PDB entry 8QVU | X-ray diffraction, 2.24 A resolution | chains F and E of the 4 polymer chains in the assembly

Chain F:
Molecule: von Hippel-Lindau disease tumor suppressor
From: Homo sapiens
UniProt: P40337 (VHL_HUMAN); residues 1-213 here = UniProt positions 1-213
Chain sequence (213 residues; row label = number of the first residue in the row):
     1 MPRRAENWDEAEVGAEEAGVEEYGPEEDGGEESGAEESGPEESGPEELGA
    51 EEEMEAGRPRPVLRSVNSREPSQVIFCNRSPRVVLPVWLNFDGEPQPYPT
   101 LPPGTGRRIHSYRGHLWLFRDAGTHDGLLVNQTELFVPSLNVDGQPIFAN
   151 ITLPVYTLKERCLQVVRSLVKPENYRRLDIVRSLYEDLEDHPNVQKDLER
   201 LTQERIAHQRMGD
Disordered / not traced: 1-60, 205-213
Ligand contacts: WYL ((2S,4R)-1-[(2S)-2-[4-[4-[(3S)-4-[4-[5-[(4S)-2-azanyl-3-cyano-4-methyl-6,7-dihydro-5H-1-benzothiophen-4-yl]-1,2,4-oxadiazol-3-yl]pyrimidin-2-yl]-3-methyl-1,4-diazepan-1-yl]butoxy]-1,2,3-triazol-1-yl]-3-methyl-butanoyl]-N-[(1R)-1-[4-(4-methyl-1,3-thiazol-5-yl)phenyl]-2-oxidanyl-ethyl]-4-oxidanyl-pyrrolidine-2-carboxamide): Asn67, Arg69, Phe76, Pro86, Trp88, Phe91, Tyr98, Pro99, Leu101, Arg107, Ile109, His110, Ser111, Tyr112, His115, Trp117
UniProt features mapped onto this chain:
  - region: Gly14 to Glu53 (8 X 5 AA tandem repeats of G-[PAVG]-E-E-[DAYSLE]), Thr157 to Val166 (Interaction with Elongin BC complex)
  - natural variant: Pro25 (P25L: In PCC), Ser38 (S38P: In VHLD), Glu52 (E52K: In VHLD), Leu63 (L63P: In PCC), Arg64 (R64P: In PCC), Ser65 (S65A: In PCC; S65L: In VHLD; S65W: In VHLD), Val66 to Gln73 (deletion: In VHLD), Ser68 (S68W: In PCC and VHLD), Glu70 (E70K: In VHLD), Val74 (V74G: In VHLD), Ile75 (deletion: In VHLD), Phe76 (F76I: In VHLD; F76L: In VHLD; F76S: In VHLD; deletion: In VHLD), 67 further natural variant entries in UniProt
  - mutagenesis: Tyr98 (Y98N: No interaction with HIF1A. No HIF1A degradation)
What the authors report for this chain:
  - binding site for WYL: Tyr112

Chain E:
Molecule: Isoform 2B of GTPase KRas
From: Homo sapiens
UniProt: P01116 (RASK_HUMAN), isoform P01116-2; residues 1-188 here = UniProt positions 1-188
Chain sequence (188 residues; numbered 1 to 188; the number before each row is that of its first residue):
     1 MTEYKLVVVGADGVGKSALTIQLIQNHFVDEYDPTIEDSYRKQVVIDGET
    51 CLLDILDTAGQEEYSAMRDQYMRTGEGFLCVFAINNTKSFEDIHHYREQI
   101 KRVKDSEDVPMVLVGNKSDLPSRTVDTKQAQDLARSYGIPFIETSAKTRQ
   151 GVDDAFYTLVREIRKHKEKMSKDGKKKKKKSKTKCVIM
Disordered / not traced: 1-2, 48, 86-89, 167-188
Construct notes: engineered mutation Asp12 (Gly in P01116), Ser118 (Cys in P01116)
Ion coordination: Mg2+: Ser17, Asp57 (together with GDP)
Ligand contacts:
  - GDP (guanosine-5'-diphosphate): Ala11, Asp12, Gly13, Val14, Gly15, Lys16, Ser17, Ala18, Phe28, Val29, Asp30, Glu31, Tyr32, Asp33, Pro34, Asp57, Lys117, Asp119, Leu120, Ser145, Ala146, Lys147
  - WYL ((2S,4R)-1-[(2S)-2-[4-[4-[(3S)-4-[4-[5-[(4S)-2-azanyl-3-cyano-4-methyl-6,7-dihydro-5H-1-benzothiophen-4-yl]-1,2,4-oxadiazol-3-yl]pyrimidin-2-yl]-3-methyl-1,4-diazepan-1-yl]butoxy]-1,2,3-triazol-1-yl]-3-methyl-butanoyl]-N-[(1R)-1-[4-(4-methyl-1,3-thiazol-5-yl)phenyl]-2-oxidanyl-ethyl]-4-oxidanyl-pyrrolidine-2-carboxamide): Val9, Gln61, Glu62, Glu63, Tyr64, Arg68, Asp69, Met72, Asp92, His95, Tyr96, Glu98, Gln99, Ile100, Arg102, Val103
UniProt features mapped onto this chain:
  - motif: Tyr32 to Tyr40 (Effector region)
  - binding site (GTP): Gly10, Ala11, Gly13 to Ala18, Val29 to Thr35, Ala59, Gly60, Asn116, Lys117, Asp119
  - modified residue: Met1 (N-acetylmethionine), Thr2 (N-acetylthreonine), Lys104 (N6-acetyllysine)
  - lipidation (N6-palmitoyl lysine): Lys182, Lys184
  - glycosylation: Thr35 (Microbial infection: O-linked (Glc) threonine)
  - natural variant: Lys5 (K5E: In NS3; K5N: In GASC), Gly10 (G10GG: In AML), Asp12 (G12D: In GASC, JMML and SFM; this construct carries the variant), Gly13 (G13D: In GASC, JMML and OES; G13R: In pylocytic astrocytoma), Val14 (V14I: In NS3), Leu19 (L19F: In OES), Gln22 (Q22E: In CFC2; Q22R: In NS3), Pro34 (P34L: In NS3; P34Q: In NS3; P34R: In CFC2), Ile36 (I36M: In NS3), Thr58 (T58I: In NS3), Ala59 (A59T: In GASC), Gly60 (G60R: In CFC2; G60S: In NS3), 8 further natural variant entries in UniProt
  - mutagenesis: Asp38 (D38A: Decreased interaction with MAPKAP1/SIN1), Tyr40 (Y40A: Decreased interaction with MAPKAP1/SIN1), Gln61 (Q61L: Promotes GTP binding), Cys185 (C185S: Abolished interaction with GPR131)
What the authors report for this chain:
  - binding site for WYL: Gln99

Interface between chain F and chain E:
Pairs across the interface (4; chain F residue first):
  Arg69(F) - Glu62(E)  salt bridge
  Tyr98(F) - Arg102(E)
  His110(F) - His94(E)  hydrogen bond
  Tyr112(F) - His95(E)
Other interface residues (no listed pair), chain F (5 interface residues in all): Pro99
Other interface residues (no listed pair), chain E (7 interface residues in all): Tyr64, Glu98, Asp105

Overview:
5 residues of chain F face 7 of chain E across their interface, with 1 hydrogen bond and 1 salt bridge. Polar
pairs include Arg69(F)-Glu62(E) and His110(F)-His94(E). Compound WYL is bound between chain F and chain E.
Chain E binds GDP. The paper reports a binding site for WYL at Tyr112(F) and Gln99(E).
Here chain F is von Hippel-Lindau disease tumor suppressor and chain E is Isoform 2B of GTPase KRas, both from
Homo sapiens. Entry 8QVU (Crystal Structure of ligand ACBI3 in complex with KRAS G12D C118S GDP and
pVHL:ElonginC:ElonginB complex) was determined by X-ray diffraction (same publication as 8QUG, 8QW6 and 8QW7).
